9DDD - chains A and C of the 4 polymer chains in the assembly; structure by X-ray diffraction, 2.00 A resolution.

# Chain A
Molecule: Probable cysteine desulfurase
From: Mycobacterium tuberculosis
Notes: EC 2.8.1.7
UniProtKB: P9WQ69 (CSD_MYCTU); residues 1-417 here = UniProt positions 1-417
Amino-acid sequence (417 residues; each row starts with the number of its first residue):
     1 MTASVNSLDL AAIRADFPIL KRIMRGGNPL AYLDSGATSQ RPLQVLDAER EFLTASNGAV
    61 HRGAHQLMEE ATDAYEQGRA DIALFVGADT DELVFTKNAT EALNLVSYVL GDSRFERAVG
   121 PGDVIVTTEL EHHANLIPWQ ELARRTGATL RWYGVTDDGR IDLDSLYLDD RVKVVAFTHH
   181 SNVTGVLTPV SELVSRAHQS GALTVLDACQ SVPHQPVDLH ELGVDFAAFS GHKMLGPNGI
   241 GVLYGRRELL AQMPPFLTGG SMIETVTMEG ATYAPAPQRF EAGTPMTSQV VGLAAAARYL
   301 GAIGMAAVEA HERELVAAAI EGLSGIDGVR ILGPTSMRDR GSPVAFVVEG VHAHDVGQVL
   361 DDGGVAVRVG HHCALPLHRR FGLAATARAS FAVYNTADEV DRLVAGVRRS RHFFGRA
Not modelled in the structure: 1-8, 415-417
Modified residues: Lys233 ((2S)-2-amino-6-[[3-hydroxy-2-methyl-5-(phosphonooxymethyl)pyridin-4-yl]methylideneamino]hexanoic acid; LLP); Cys373 (S-mercaptocysteine; CSS)
Bound ions: Zn2+: His354 (shared with Asp42(C), Cys67(C), Cys131(C) of chain C)
Residues lining bound ligands: alanine (ALA): Gly36, Ala37, His132, Asn182, Gln210, Lys233, Arg368, His372, Cys373, Arg388
UniProt features mapped onto this chain:
  - active site: Cys373 (Cysteine persulfide intermediate)
  - modified residue: Thr2 (N-acetylthreonine), Lys233 (N6-(pyridoxal phosphate)lysine)
Reported in the primary citation:
  - Zn2+ coordination: His354
  - catalytic residues: Cys373 (proposed by the authors, not directly observed)

# Chain C
Molecule: Possible nitrogen fixation related protein
From: Mycobacterium tuberculosis
UniProtKB: O53156 (O53156_MYCTU); residue numbers follow UniProt; this construct covers 2-162
Amino-acid sequence (162 residues; each row starts with the number of its first residue):
     1 VTLRLEQIYQ DVILDHYKHP QHRGLREPFG AQVYHVNPIC GDEVTLRVAL SEDGTRVTDV
    61 SYDGQGCSIS QAATSVLTEQ VIGQRVPRAL NIVDAFTEMV SSRGTVPGDE DVLGDGVAFA
   121 GVAKYPARVK CALLGWMAFK DALAQASEAF EEVTDERNQR TG
Not modelled in the structure: 1-2, 37-41, 151-162
Differences from the reference sequence: expression tag (1)
Bound ions: Zn2+: Asp42, Cys67, Cys131 (shared with His354(A) of chain A)
Reported in the primary citation:
  - Zn2+ coordination: Asp42, Cys67, Cys131

# Chain A / chain C interface
Pairs across the interface - 24 pairs, chain A then chain C:
  Arg25(A) with Arg4(C); Tyr125(C)
  Gly26(A) with Arg4(C)
  His352(A) with Asp42(C), salt bridge; Gly66(C); Cys67(C)
  His354(A) with Asp42(C), salt bridge; Cys67(C); Arg128(C); Cys131(C)
  Asp355(A) with Tyr9(C), hydrogen bond; Cys67(C); Ser68(C), hydrogen bond; Arg128(C), salt bridge
  Gln358(A) with Tyr9(C); Tyr125(C); Arg128(C), hydrogen bond
  Val359(A) with Leu5(C), hydrophobic
  Asp362(A) with Arg4(C); Leu5(C)
  Phe413(A) with Glu6(C); Tyr9(C), hydrophobic
  Phe414(A) with Tyr9(C); Ser68(C)
Other interface residues (no listed pair), chain A (11 interface residues in all): Gly350
Other interface residues (no listed pair), chain C (15 interface residues in all): Ile8, Leu14, Tyr17, Lys124

# Summary
Chain A and chain C form an interface of 11 and 15 residues respectively, with 3 hydrogen bonds and 3 salt
bridges. Among the polar pairs are His352(A)-Asp42(C), His354(A)-Asp42(C) and Asp355(A)-Arg128(C). Ligands of
chain A: alanine. The paper reports the catalytic residue Cys373(A); Zn2+ coordination by His354(A) and
Asp42(C) among others.
Chain A is Probable cysteine desulfurase and chain C is Possible nitrogen fixation related protein, both from
Mycobacterium tuberculosis; the structure, SufS-SufU complex from Mycobacterium Tuberculosis, was determined
by X-ray diffraction, deposited together with 9DCL.
